8F4R - chains A and C of the 3 polymer chains in the assembly; structure by electron microscopy, 3.06 A resolution.

Chain A (and C):
Name: Efflux pump membrane transporter
Organism: Escherichia coli
Notes: chain C of this document is another copy of the same molecule, construct and numbering; everything in this record applies to it too
UniProt: C3T0H0 (C3T0H0_ECOLX); numbering as in UniProt (aligned over 1-1037)
Amino-acid sequence (1037 residues; each row starts with the number of its first residue):
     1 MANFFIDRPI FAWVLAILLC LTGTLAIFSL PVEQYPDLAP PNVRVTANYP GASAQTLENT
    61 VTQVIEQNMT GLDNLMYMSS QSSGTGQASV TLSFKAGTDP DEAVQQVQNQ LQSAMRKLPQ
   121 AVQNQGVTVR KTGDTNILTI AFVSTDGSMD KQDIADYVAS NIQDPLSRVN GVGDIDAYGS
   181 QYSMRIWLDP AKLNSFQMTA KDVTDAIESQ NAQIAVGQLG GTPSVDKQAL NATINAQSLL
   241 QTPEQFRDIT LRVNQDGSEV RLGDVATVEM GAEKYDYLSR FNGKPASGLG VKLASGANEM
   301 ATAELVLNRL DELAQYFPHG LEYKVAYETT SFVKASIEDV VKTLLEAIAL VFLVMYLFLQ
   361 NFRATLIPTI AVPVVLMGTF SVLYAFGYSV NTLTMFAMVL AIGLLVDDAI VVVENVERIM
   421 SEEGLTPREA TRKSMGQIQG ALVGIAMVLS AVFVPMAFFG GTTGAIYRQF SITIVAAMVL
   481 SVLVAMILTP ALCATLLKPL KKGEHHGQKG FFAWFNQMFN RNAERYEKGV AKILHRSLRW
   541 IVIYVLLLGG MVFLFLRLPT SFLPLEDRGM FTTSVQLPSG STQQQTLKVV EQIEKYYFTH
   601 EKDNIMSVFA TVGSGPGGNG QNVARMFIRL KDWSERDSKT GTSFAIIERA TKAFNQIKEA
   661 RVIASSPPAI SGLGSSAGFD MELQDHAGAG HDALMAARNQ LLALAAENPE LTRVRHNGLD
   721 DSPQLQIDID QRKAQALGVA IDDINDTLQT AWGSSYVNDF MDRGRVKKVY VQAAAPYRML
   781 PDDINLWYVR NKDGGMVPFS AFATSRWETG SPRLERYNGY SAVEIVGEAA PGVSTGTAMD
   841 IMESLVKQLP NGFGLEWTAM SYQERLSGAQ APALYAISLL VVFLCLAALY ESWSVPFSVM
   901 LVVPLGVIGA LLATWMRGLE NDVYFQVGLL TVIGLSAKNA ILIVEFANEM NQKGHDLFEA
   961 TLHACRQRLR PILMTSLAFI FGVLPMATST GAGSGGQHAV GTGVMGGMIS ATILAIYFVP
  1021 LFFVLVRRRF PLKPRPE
Disordered / not traced: 1032-1037 (chain C: 1034-1037)
Reported in the primary citation:
  - binding site for gentamicin c1a: Asp-99, Asp-101, Glu-102

Interface between chain A and chain C:
Residue-residue contacts (121; chain A residue first):
  Tyr-49(A) with Ala-215(C), hydrophobic
  Gly-51(A) with Ala-215(C); Val-216(C); Gly-217(C), hydrogen bond (backbone-backbone)
  Ala-52(A) with Ala-215(C), hydrophobic
  Ser-53(A) with Thr-233(C); Asn-235(C), hydrogen bond
  Gln-55(A) with Met-761(C)
  Thr-56(A) with Gln-213(C), hydrogen bond; Ile-214(C)
  Asn-59(A) with Gln-213(C); Met-761(C); Val-766(C)
  Thr-60(A) with Gln-213(C)
  Gln-63(A) with Gly-764(C), hydrogen bond (side chain-backbone); Arg-765(C); Val-766(C), hydrogen bond (side chain-backbone)
  Glu-66(A) with Arg-168(C)
  Gln-67(A) with Arg-765(C); Val-766(C)
  Met-69(A) with Arg-168(C)
  Thr-70(A) with Arg-130(C), hydrogen bond; Ser-167(C)
  Gly-71(A) with Arg-130(C); Ser-167(C), hydrogen bond (backbone-backbone); Val-172(C)
  Asp-73(A) with Lys-131(C), salt bridge
  Asn-74(A) with Asn-170(C)
  Met-78(A) with Arg-168(C)
  Gly-84(A) with Gln-218(C), hydrogen bond (backbone-side chain)
  Thr-85(A) with Gln-218(C)
  Lys-95(A) with Asn-170(C)
  Glu-102(A) with Asp-101(C)
  Gln-105(A) with Gln-105(C)
  Gln-106(A) with Asp-101(C)
  Asn-109(A) with Gln-108(C)
  Gln-110(A) with Arg-130(C), hydrogen bond
  Gln-112(A) with Gln-112(C), hydrogen bond
  Ser-113(A) with Val-127(C), hydrogen bond (side chain-backbone)
  Arg-116(A) with Arg-116(C); Gln-123(C)
  Lys-117(A) with Asn-124(C), hydrogen bond (side chain-backbone); Gln-125(C), hydrogen bond (side chain-backbone)
  Trp-187(A) with Pro-223(C), hydrophobic
  Tyr-275(A) with Thr-222(C); Pro-223(C)
  Asp-276(A) with Thr-222(C)
  Gly-580(A) with Ala-229(C); Leu-230(C); Asn-231(C)
  Thr-582(A) with Gln-228(C), hydrogen bond (side chain-backbone)
  Gln-583(A) with Thr-222(C)
  Gln-584(A) with Asp-226(C), hydrogen bond; Lys-227(C), hydrogen bond (side chain-backbone)
  Gln-585(A) with Gln-228(C); Ala-229(C)
  Gln-621(A) with Gly-220(C); Thr-222(C); Asn-231(C), hydrogen bond
  His-686(A) with Asn-161(C); Tyr-316(C), hydrogen bond
  Pro-723(A) with Ala-232(C)
  Gln-724(A) with Thr-233(C); Asn-235(C), hydrogen bond
  Leu-725(A) with Thr-233(C), hydrogen bond (backbone-backbone); Ile-234(C); Asn-235(C), hydrogen bond (backbone-backbone)
  Gln-726(A) with Asn-235(C); Ala-236(C)
  Ile-727(A) with Ile-234(C), hydrophobic; Asn-235(C), hydrogen bond (backbone-backbone); Ala-236(C)
  Gln-731(A) with Gln-210(C); Gln-237(C), hydrogen bond
  Arg-732(A) with Val-253(C); Glu-259(C)
  Gln-735(A) with Gln-210(C); Thr-250(C); Val-253(C)
  Asn-745(A) with Ser-209(C); Ile-214(C); Gln-237(C)
  Leu-748(A) with Val-216(C)
  Gln-749(A) with Ala-215(C)
  Trp-752(A) with Val-216(C); Gln-218(C); Leu-219(C), hydrophobic; Ile-234(C), hydrophobic
  Gly-753(A) with Val-216(C), hydrogen bond (backbone-backbone)
  Ala-775(A) with Pro-223(C)
  Arg-778(A) with Gly-220(C); Gly-221(C), hydrogen bond (side chain-backbone); Pro-223(C), hydrogen bond (side chain-backbone)
  Met-779(A) with Gly-220(C); Gly-221(C); Ser-224(C); Val-225(C); Gln-228(C), hydrogen bond (backbone-side chain)
  Leu-780(A) with Leu-219(C)
  Pro-781(A) with Leu-219(C)
  Trp-807(A) with Leu-219(C), hydrophobic; Leu-230(C), hydrophobic; Ala-232(C), hydrophobic
  Asn-818(A) with Arg-168(C), hydrogen bond (backbone-side chain)
  Tyr-820(A) with Asn-161(C), hydrogen bond (side chain-backbone); Pro-165(C); Leu-313(C)
  Glu-856(A) with Arg-309(C), salt bridge
  Leu-880(A) with Leu-21(C), hydrophobic
  Leu-884(A) with Val-14(C); Ile-17(C), hydrophobic; Leu-18(C), hydrophobic
  Ala-887(A) with Ile-10(C)
  Ala-888(A) with Phe-11(C); Val-14(C), hydrophobic
  Glu-891(A) with Arg-8(C); Pro-9(C); Ile-10(C), hydrogen bond (side chain-backbone); Phe-11(C)
  Trp-893(A) with Ile-10(C); Trp-13(C), hydrophobic
Also at the interface, not in a pair above, chain A (78 interface residues in all): Pro-50, Leu-75, Ser-581, Gly-688, Ala-736, Ile-741, Gly-819, Gly-854, Ile-877, Val-881, Ser-892
Also at the interface, not in a pair above, chain C (72 interface residues in all): Leu-25, Met-115, Gly-126, Thr-128, Val-129, Asp-164, Leu-239, Gly-257, Arg-763

Overview:
78 residues of chain A and 72 residues of chain C are in contact, with 30 hydrogen bonds and 2 salt bridges.
Among the polar pairs are Asp-73(A)/Lys-131(C), Glu-856(A)/Arg-309(C) and Ser-53(A)/Asn-235(C). The paper
reports a binding site for gentamicin c1a at Asp-99(A), Asp-101(A) and Glu-102(A).
Chain A and chain C are both Efflux pump membrane transporter (Escherichia coli); the structure, Gentamicin
bound aminoglycoside efflux pump AcrD, was determined by electron microscopy, deposited together with 8F3E,
8F4N and 8F56.
